Entry 8WH5 (electron microscopy, 3.58 A resolution); this record covers chains E and I of the 11 polymer chains in the assembly.

== Chain E ==
Name: Histone H3.1
Source organism: Arabidopsis thaliana
UniProt: P59226 (H31_ARATH); residues 0-135 here correspond to UniProt positions 1-136 (UniProt number = residue number + 1)
Amino-acid sequence (136 residues; each row starts with the number of its first residue; numbering starts at 0):
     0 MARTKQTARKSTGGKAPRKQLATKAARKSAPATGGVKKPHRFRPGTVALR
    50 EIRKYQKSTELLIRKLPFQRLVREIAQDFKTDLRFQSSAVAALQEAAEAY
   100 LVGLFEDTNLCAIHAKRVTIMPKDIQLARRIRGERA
Not modelled in the structure: 0-49, 135
UniProt features mapped onto this chain:
  - site: Lys14 (Not N6-methylated), Lys27 (Not N6-acetylated), Ala31 (Recognition by ATXR5 and ATXR6), Lys36 (Not N6-acetylated)
  - modified residue: Lys4 (N6,N6,N6-trimethyllysine), Lys9 (N6,N6,N6-trimethyllysine), Ser10 (Phosphoserine), Thr11 (Phosphothreonine), Lys14 (N6-acetyllysine), Lys18 (N6-acetyllysine), Lys23 (N6-acetyllysine), Lys27 (N6,N6,N6-trimethyllysine), Ser28 (Phosphoserine), Lys36 (N6,N6,N6-trimethyllysine)

== Chain I ==
Molecule: sense strand (167-nt DNA)
Sequence (167 nucleotides; each row starts with the number of its first residue):
     1 ATCGAGAATCCCGGTGCCGAGGCCGCTCAATTGGTCGTAGACAGCTCTAG
    51 CACCGCTTAAACGCACGTACGCGCTGTCCCCCGCGTTTAACCGCCCAAGG
   101 GGATTACTCCCTAGTCTCCAGGCACGTGTCAGATATATACATCCGATTCC
   151 AGTGCCGGTGTCGCTGA
Not modelled in the structure: 1, 135-167

== Chain E / chain I interface ==
Contacting residue pairs - 13 pairs, chain E then chain I:
  Arg63(E) with DA60(I), sugar contact
  Arg72(E) with DC51(I), salt bridge to the phosphate
  Arg83(E) with DC51(I), phosphate contact
  Phe84(E) with DC51(I), phosphate contact
  Gln85(E) with DG50(I), phosphate contact
  Ser86(E) with DG50(I), phosphate contact
  Arg116(E) with DG71(I), phosphate contact; DC72(I), phosphate contact
  Val117(E) with DG71(I), hydrogen bond to the phosphate
  Thr118(E) with DC70(I), phosphate contact; DG71(I), hydrogen bond to the phosphate
  Met120(E) with DG71(I), phosphate contact; DC72(I), phosphate contact
Interface residues without a listed pair, chain I (7 interface residues in all): DA61

== In short ==
Chain E and chain I form an interface of 10 and 7 residues respectively; the contacts include 2 hydrogen bonds
and 1 salt bridge. Among the polar pairs are Val117(E)-DG71(I), Thr118(E)-DG71(I) and Arg72(E)-DC51(I).
Chain E is Histone H3.1 (Arabidopsis thaliana) and chain I is sense strand (167-nt DNA); the structure,
Structure of DDM1-nucleosome complex in the apo state, was determined by electron microscopy together with
8WH8, 8WH9, 8WHA and 8WHB from the same study.
